PDB entry 6TYO | X-ray diffraction, 2.04 A resolution | chains A and B of the 5 polymer chains in the assembly

Chain A (and B):
Name: Pertussis-like toxin subunit
Source organism: Salmonella typhi
Notes: chain B of this document is another copy of the same molecule, construct and numbering; everything in this record applies to it too
UniProt: Q8Z6A3 (Q8Z6A3_SALTI); residue numbers follow UniProt; this construct covers 24-137
Amino-acid sequence (114 residues; row label = number of the first residue in the row):
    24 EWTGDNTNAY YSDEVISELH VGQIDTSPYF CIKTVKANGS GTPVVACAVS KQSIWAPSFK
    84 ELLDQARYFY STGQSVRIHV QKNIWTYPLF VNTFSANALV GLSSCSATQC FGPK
Disulfides: C54-C70, C128-C133
From the paper describing this entry:
  - binding site for the ligand PKM: Y33, T109

Interface between chain A and chain B:
Contacting residue pairs (61; chain A residue first):
  E41(A) with S127(B), hydrogen bond; C128(B); S129(B); F134(B)
  L42(A) with Q88(B); F92(B); S126(B); S127(B), hydrogen bond (backbone-side chain); F134(B)
  H43(A) with L125(B); S126(B), hydrogen bond; F134(B); G135(B); P136(B)
  V44(A) with L85(B), hydrophobic; Q88(B); G124(B); L125(B), hydrogen bond (backbone-backbone)
  G45(A) with T26(B); S81(B); V123(B)
  Q46(A) with E24(B), hydrogen bond; W25(B); T26(B), hydrogen bond (backbone-side chain); I77(B), hydrogen bond (side chain-backbone); W78(B); P80(B); S81(B), hydrogen bond
  I47(A) with E24(B); W25(B)
  D48(A) with E24(B), hydrogen bond (backbone-backbone)
  T49(A) with E24(B), hydrogen bond (backbone-side chain); P80(B)
  P51(A) with P80(B); S81(B); E84(B)
  Y52(A) with W25(B), hydrogen bond; T26(B)
  C54(A) with F134(B)
  I55(A) with F134(B)
  K56(A) with F134(B)
  V68(A) with F134(B), hydrophobic
  F82(A) with E84(B)
  L86(A) with E84(B)
  R90(A) with E84(B), hydrogen bond (side chain-backbone); D87(B); Q88(B), hydrogen bond
  Y93(A) with Y91(B), hydrophobic; Q97(B), hydrogen bond; S127(B)
  S94(A) with Y91(B)
  Y110(A) with W25(B), hydrophobic
  L112(A) with W25(B), hydrophobic
  F113(A) with W25(B)
  T116(A) with W25(B); G135(B); P136(B); K137(B)
  F117(A) with F134(B), hydrophobic; G135(B); P136(B)
Other interface residues (no listed pair), chain B (28 interface residues in all): A79, H102, Q132

Overview:
Chain A and chain B form an interface of 25 and 28 residues respectively; the contacts include 14 hydrogen
bonds. Among the polar pairs are E41(A)-S127(B), L42(A)-S127(B) and H43(A)-S126(B). The paper reports a
binding site for the ligand PKM at Y33(A) and T109(A).
Chain A and chain B are both Pertussis-like toxin subunit (Salmonella typhi); the structure, Salmonella Typhi
PltB Homopentamer with Neu-5NAc-4OAc-alpha-2-3-Gal-beta-1-4-GlcNAc Glycans, was determined by X-ray
diffraction, deposited together with 6TYN and 6TYQ.
